PDB entry 9BRG | X-ray diffraction, 2.70 A resolution | chain A

[Chain A]
Molecule: G protein-coupled receptor kinase 5
Organism: Homo sapiens
UniProtKB: P34947 (GRK5_HUMAN); numbering as in UniProt (aligned over 1-590)
Chain sequence (598 residues; row label = number of the first residue in the row):
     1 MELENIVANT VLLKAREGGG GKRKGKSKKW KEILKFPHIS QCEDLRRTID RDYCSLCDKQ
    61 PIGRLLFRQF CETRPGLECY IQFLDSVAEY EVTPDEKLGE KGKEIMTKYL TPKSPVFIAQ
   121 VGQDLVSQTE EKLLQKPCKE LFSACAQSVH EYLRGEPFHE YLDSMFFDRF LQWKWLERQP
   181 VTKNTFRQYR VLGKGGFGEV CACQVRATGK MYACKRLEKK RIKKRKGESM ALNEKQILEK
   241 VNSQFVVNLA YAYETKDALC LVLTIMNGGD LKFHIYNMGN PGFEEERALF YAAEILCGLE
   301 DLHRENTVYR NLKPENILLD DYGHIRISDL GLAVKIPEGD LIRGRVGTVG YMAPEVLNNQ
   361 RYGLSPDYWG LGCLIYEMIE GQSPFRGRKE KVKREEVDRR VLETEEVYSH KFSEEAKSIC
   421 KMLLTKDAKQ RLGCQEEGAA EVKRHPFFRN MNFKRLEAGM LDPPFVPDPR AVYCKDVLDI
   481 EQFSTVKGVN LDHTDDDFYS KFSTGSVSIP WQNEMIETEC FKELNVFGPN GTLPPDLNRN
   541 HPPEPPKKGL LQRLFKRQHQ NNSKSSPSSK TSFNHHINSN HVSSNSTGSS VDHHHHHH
Disordered / not traced: 1-24, 475-489, 543-598
Sequence notes: engineered mutation Asn-311 (Asp in P34947); expression tag (591-598)
UniProt features mapped onto this chain:
  - region: Gly-20 to Ile-39 (Interaction with calmodulin), Pro-546 to Ser-565 (Sufficient for membrane localization)
  - motif: Arg-388 to Glu-395 (Nuclear localization signal)
  - binding site (ATP): Leu-192 to Val-200, Lys-215
  - modified residue: Ser-484 (Phosphoserine), Thr-485 (Phosphothreonine), Ser-579 (Phosphoserine)
  - natural variant: Gln-41 (Q41L: Exerts a protective effect in heart failure and ischemia), Asp-163 (D163E: In a lung neuroendocrine carcinoma sample)
  - mutagenesis: Lys-215 (K215R: Failed to phosphorylate p53/TP53), Arg-388 (R388A: Nuclear exclusion; when associated with A-389; A-391; A-393 and A-394), Lys-389 (K389A: Nuclear exclusion; when associated with A-388; A-391; A-393 and A-394), Lys-391 (K391A: Nuclear exclusion; when associated with A-388; A-389; A-393 and A-394), Lys-393 (K393A: Nuclear exclusion; when associated with A-388; A-389; A-391 and A-394), Arg-394 (R394A: Nuclear exclusion; when associated with A-388; A-389; A-391 and A-393), Ser-484 (S484A: 15-20 fold defects in kinase activity; when associated with A-485), Thr-485 (T485A: 15-20 fold defects in kinase activity; when associated with A-484), Leu-550 (L550A: No detectable plasma membrane localization; when associated with A-551; A-554; and A-555), Leu-551 (L551A: No detectable plasma membrane localization; when associated with A-550; A-554; and A-555), Leu-554 (L554A: No detectable plasma membrane localization; when associated with A-550; A-551; and A-555), Phe-555 (F555A: No detectable plasma membrane localization; when associated with A-550; A-551; and A-554)
Small-molecule neighbours: A1AQ6 ((3Z)-N-[(1R)-1-(4-fluorophenyl)ethyl]-3-({4-[(furan-2-carbonyl)amino]-3,5-dimethyl-1H-pyrrol-2-yl}methylidene)-2-oxo-3,7-dihydro-2H-indole-5-carboxamide): Leu-192, Lys-194, Gly-195, Gly-196, Gly-198, Glu-199, Val-200, Ala-202, Ala-213, Lys-215, Leu-217, Glu-234, Val-247, Leu-263, Thr-264, Ile-265, Met-266, Asn-267, Gly-269, Leu-318, Ser-328, Asp-329, Ala-471, Val-472, Tyr-473, Cys-474

[Overview]
Ligands of chain A: compound A1AQ6. UniProt lists 10 ATP-binding residues and 12 mutagenesis sites.
Chain A is G protein-coupled receptor kinase 5 (Homo sapiens); the structure, Crystal Structure of Human G
Protein-Coupled Receptor Kinase 5 in Complex with GRL055-22, was determined by X-ray diffraction (same
publication as 9BRE, 9BRH, 9BRI and 9BRJ).
